PDB entry 7C0M | electron microscopy, 3.90 A resolution | chains F and I of the 22 polymer chains in the assembly

# Chain F
Name: Histone H4
From: Homo sapiens
UniProtKB: P62805 (H4_HUMAN); residues 1-102 here correspond to UniProt positions 2-103 (UniProt number = residue number + 1)
Chain sequence (106 residues; row label = number of the first residue in the row; numbers below 1 keep their minus sign (Gly-3 is residue -3)):
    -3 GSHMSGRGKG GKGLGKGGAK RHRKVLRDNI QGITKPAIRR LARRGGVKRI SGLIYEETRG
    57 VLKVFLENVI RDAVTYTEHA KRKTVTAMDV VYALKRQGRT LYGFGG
Disordered / not traced: -3 to 24
Differences from the reference sequence: expression tag (-3 to 0)
Swiss-Prot annotation at these positions:
  - DNA-binding region: Lys16 to Lys20
  - modified residue: Ser1 (N-acetylserine), Arg3 (Asymmetric dimethylarginine), Lys5 (N6-(2-hydroxyisobutyryl)lysine), Lys8 (N6-(2-hydroxyisobutyryl)lysine), Lys12 (N6-(2-hydroxyisobutyryl)lysine), Lys16 (N6-(2-hydroxyisobutyryl)lysine), Lys20 (N6,N6,N6-trimethyllysine), Lys31 (N6-(2-hydroxyisobutyryl)lysine), Lys44 (N6-(2-hydroxyisobutyryl)lysine), Ser47 (Phosphoserine), Tyr51 (Phosphotyrosine), Lys59 (N6-(2-hydroxyisobutyryl)lysine), Lys77 (N6-(2-hydroxyisobutyryl)lysine), Lys79 (N6-(2-hydroxyisobutyryl)lysine), Thr80 (Phosphothreonine), Tyr88 (Phosphotyrosine), Lys91 (N6-(2-hydroxyisobutyryl)lysine)
  - cross-link (Glycyl lysine isopeptide (Lys-Gly)): Lys12 (interchain with G-Cter in SUMO2), Lys20 (interchain with G-Cter in SUMO2), Lys31 (interchain with G-Cter in SUMO2), Lys59 (interchain with G-Cter in SUMO2), Lys79 (interchain with G-Cter in SUMO2), Lys91 (interchain with G-Cter in SUMO2)

# Chain I
Molecule: 145-nt DNA strand
From: synthetic construct
Sequence (145 nucleotides; each row starts with the number of its first residue):
     1 ATCAGAATCC CGGTGCCGAG GCCGCTCAAT TGGTCGTAGA CAGCTCTAGC ACCGCTTAAA
    61 CGCACGTACG CGCTGTCCCC CGCGTTTTAA CCGCCAAGGG GATTACTCCC TAGTCTCCAG
   121 GCACGTGTCA GATATATACA TCGAT

# Chain F / chain I interface
Contacting residue pairs - 12 pairs, chain F then chain I:
  Arg35(F) with DC81(I), salt bridge to the phosphate
  Arg45(F) with DC80(I), hydrogen bond to the sugar; DC81(I), phosphate contact
  Ile46(F) with DC80(I), sugar contact; DC81(I), hydrogen bond to the phosphate
  Ser47(F) with DC80(I), phosphate contact
  Gly48(F) with DC80(I), hydrogen bond to the phosphate
  Arg78(F) with DG101(I), phosphate contact
  Lys79(F) with DG100(I), phosphate contact; DG101(I), hydrogen bond to the phosphate
  Thr80(F) with DG100(I), phosphate contact; DG101(I), hydrogen bond to the phosphate
Interface residues without a listed pair, chain F (11 interface residues in all): Arg39, Lys44, Tyr51
Interface residues without a listed pair, chain I (5 interface residues in all): DA102

# Overview
11 residues of chain F and 5 residues of chain I are in contact; the contacts include 5 hydrogen bonds and 1
salt bridge. Polar contacts include Arg45(F)-DC80(I), Ile46(F)-DC81(I) and Gly48(F)-DC80(I). From UniProt: a
DNA-binding region on chain F.
Chain F is Histone H4 (Homo sapiens) and chain I is a 145-nt DNA strand (synthetic construct); the structure,
Human cGAS-nucleosome complex, was determined by electron microscopy.
